PDB entry 8OKA | electron microscopy, 3.89 A resolution | chains C and F of the 6 polymer chains in the assembly

Chain C (and F):
Protein: Lon protease homolog, mitochondrial
From: Homo sapiens
Notes: EC 3.4.21.53; chain F of this document is another copy of the same molecule, construct and numbering; everything in this record applies to it too
Reference sequence: P36776 (LONM_HUMAN); residues 115-959 here = UniProt positions 115-959
Chain sequence (869 residues; each row starts with the number of its first residue):
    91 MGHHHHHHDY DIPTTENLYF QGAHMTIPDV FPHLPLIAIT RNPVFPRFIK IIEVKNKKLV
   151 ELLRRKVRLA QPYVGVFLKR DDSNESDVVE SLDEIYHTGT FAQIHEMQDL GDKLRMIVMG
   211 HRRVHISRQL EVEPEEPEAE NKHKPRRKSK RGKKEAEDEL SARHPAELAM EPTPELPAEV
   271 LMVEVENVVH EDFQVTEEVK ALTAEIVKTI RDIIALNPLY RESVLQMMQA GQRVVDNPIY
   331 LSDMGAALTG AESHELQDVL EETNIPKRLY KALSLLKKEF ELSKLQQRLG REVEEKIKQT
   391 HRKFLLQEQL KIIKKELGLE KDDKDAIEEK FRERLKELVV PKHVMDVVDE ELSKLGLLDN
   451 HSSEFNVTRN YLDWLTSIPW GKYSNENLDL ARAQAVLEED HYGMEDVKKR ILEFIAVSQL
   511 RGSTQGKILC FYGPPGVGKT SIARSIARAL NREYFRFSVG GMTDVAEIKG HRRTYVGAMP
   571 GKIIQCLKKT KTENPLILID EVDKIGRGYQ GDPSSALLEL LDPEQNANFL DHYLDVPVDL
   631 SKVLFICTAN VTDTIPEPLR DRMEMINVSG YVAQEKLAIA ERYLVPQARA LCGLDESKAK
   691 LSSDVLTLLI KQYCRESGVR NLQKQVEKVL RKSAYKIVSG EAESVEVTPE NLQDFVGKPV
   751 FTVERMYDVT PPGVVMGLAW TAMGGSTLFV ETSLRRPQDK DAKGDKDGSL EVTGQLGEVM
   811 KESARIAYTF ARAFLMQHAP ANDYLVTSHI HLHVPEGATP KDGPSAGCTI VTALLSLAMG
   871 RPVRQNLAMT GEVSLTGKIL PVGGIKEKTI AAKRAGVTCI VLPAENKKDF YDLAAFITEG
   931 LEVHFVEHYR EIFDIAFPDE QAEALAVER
Not modelled in the structure: 91-122, 222-271, 950-959
Sequence notes: initiating methionine (91); expression tag (92-114); engineered mutation Phe-394 (Tyr in P36776)
Residues lining bound ligands: ADP (adenosine-5'-diphosphate): Asp-490, His-491, Tyr-492, Met-494, Pro-524, Pro-525, Gly-526, Val-527, Gly-528, Lys-529, Thr-530, Ser-531, Tyr-661, Ile-669, Tyr-673, Leu-674, Gln-677, Arg-710
UniProt features mapped onto this chain:
  - active site: Ser-855, Lys-898
  - binding site (ATP): Gly-523 to Thr-530
  - natural variant: Glu-476 (E476A: In CODASS), Ser-631 (S631Y: In CODASS), Ala-670 (A670V: In CODASS), Arg-672 (R672C: In CODASS), Pro-676 (P676S: In CODASS), Arg-679 (R679H: In CODASS), Arg-721 (R721G: In CODASS), Ala-724 (A724V: In CODASS), Pro-749 (P749S: In CODASS), Gly-767 (G767E: In CODASS), Ile-927 (deletion: In CODASS)
  - mutagenesis: Lys-529 (K529R: Abolishes ATPase activity, and presumably ATP-driven protein unfolding, but does not block access to the proteolytic active site or prevent a substrate from binding to it), Trp-770 (W770A: Has low basal, but normal stimulated ATPase activity, and retains peptidase activity; W770P: Has normal basal, but low stimulated ATPase activity, and abolishes peptidase activity), Ser-855 (S855A: Lacks both ATPase and protease activity, but retains DNA binding activity), Thr-880 (T880V: Enhances the basal, but not the stimulated ATPase activity), Gly-893 (G893A: Has low basal, but normal stimulated ATPase activity, and retains peptidase activity; G893P: Has normal basal, but low stimulated ATPase activity, and abolishes peptidase activity), Gly-894 (G894A/S: Enhances the basal, but not the stimulated ATPase activity, and retains peptidase activity; G894P: Enhances the basal, but not the stimulated ATPase activity, and abolishes peptidase activity)
Reported in the primary citation:
  - mutagenesis - Y394F (about 50%): decreased catalytic activity on FITC-casein
  - mutagenesis - Y394F: unchanged catalytic activity on beta-casein
  - mutagenesis - Y394F: unchanged stability
  - catalytic residues: Ser-855, Lys-898 (citing earlier work)
  - post-translational modification sites: Ser-173, Ser-181, Tyr-186 (citing earlier work)

How chain C and chain F interact:
Contacting residue pairs (7):
  Gln-161(C) / Arg-158(F)  hydrogen bond (side chain-backbone)
  Gln-161(C) / Leu-159(F)
  Gln-161(C) / Ala-160(F)
  Gln-193(C) / Val-157(F)
  His-211(C) / Arg-154(F)
  Arg-212(C) / Arg-158(F)
  Met-317(C) / Lys-203(F)
Interface residues without a listed pair, chain C (8 interface residues in all): His-195, Val-324, Asp-326
Interface residues without a listed pair, chain F (9 interface residues in all): Lys-147, Glu-151, Glu-196

Summary:
8 residues of chain C and 9 residues of chain F are in contact; the contacts include 1 hydrogen bond. Its one
hydrogen-bonded contact is Gln-161(C)/Arg-158(F). Chain C binds ADP. The paper reports catalytic residues
Ser-855(C) and Lys-898(C); Y394F of chain C reduces catalytic activity on FITC-casein.
Chain C and chain F are both Lon protease homolog, mitochondrial (Homo sapiens); the structure, Human
Mitochondrial Lon Y394F Mutant ADP Bound, was determined by electron microscopy together with 8OVF, 8OVG, 8OM7
and 8OJL from the same study.
